PDB entry 6SC5 | X-ray diffraction, 2.10 A resolution | chains B and C of the 3 polymer chains in the assembly

[Chain B (and C)]
Protein: Single domain antibody
From: synthetic construct
Notes: antibody fragment or engineered binder; chain C of this document is another copy of the same molecule, construct and numbering; everything in this record applies to it too
Amino-acid sequence (120 residues; each row starts with the number of its first residue):
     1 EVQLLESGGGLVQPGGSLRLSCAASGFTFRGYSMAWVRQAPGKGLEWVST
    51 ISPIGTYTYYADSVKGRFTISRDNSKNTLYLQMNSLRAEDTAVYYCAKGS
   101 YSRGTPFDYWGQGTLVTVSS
Not modelled in the structure: 120 (chain C: fully traced)
Disulfide bonds: Cys22-Cys96

[How chain B and chain C interact]
Contacting residue pairs - 39 pairs, chain B then chain C:
  Glu1(B) with Lys43(C)
  Val2(B) with Lys43(C)
  Gln3(B) with Gly42(C); Lys43(C)
  Val37(B) with Gly104(C)
  Gln39(B) with Asp108(C); Trp110(C)
  Lys43(B) with Tyr109(C)
  Gly44(B) with Asp108(C); Tyr109(C), hydrogen bond (backbone-side chain)
  Leu45(B) with Thr105(C); Phe107(C); Asp108(C), hydrogen bond (backbone-backbone); Trp110(C), hydrophobic
  Trp47(B) with Arg103(C); Gly104(C); Thr105(C)
  Tyr59(B) with Arg103(C)
  Tyr95(B) with Trp110(C)
  Arg103(B) with Trp47(C); Tyr59(C)
  Gly104(B) with Thr50(C); Tyr59(C)
  Thr105(B) with Trp47(C); Pro106(C)
  Pro106(B) with Pro106(C)
  Phe107(B) with Gly104(C)
  Asp108(B) with Glu46(C); Trp47(C), hydrogen bond (backbone-backbone)
  Tyr109(B) with Leu45(C); Glu46(C), hydrogen bond
  Trp110(B) with Gly44(C); Leu45(C), hydrogen bond (backbone-backbone); Trp47(C), hydrophobic; Pro106(C), hydrophobic; Phe107(C), hydrophobic
  Gly111(B) with Gly44(C)
  Gln112(B) with Lys43(C); Gly44(C)
Other interface residues (no listed pair), chain B (24 interface residues in all): Gly42, Glu46, Ser102

[Overview]
The interface between chain B and chain C involves 24 residues on one side and 16 on the other; the contacts
include 5 hydrogen bonds. Polar contacts include Gly44(B)-Tyr109(C), Tyr109(B)-Glu46(C) and
Leu45(B)-Asp108(C).
Both chains are Single domain antibody (synthetic construct). Entry 6SC5 (dAb3/HOIP-RBR-Ligand2) was
determined by X-ray diffraction, deposited together with 6SC6, 6SC7, 6SC8, 6SC9 and 6T2J.
